Entry 3ZBM (X-ray diffraction, 1.87 A resolution); this record covers chain A.

== Chain A ==
Molecule: Copper-containing nitrite reductase
From: Ralstonia pickettii
Notes: EC 1.7.2.1
UniProtKB: E2STD2 (E2STD2_9RALS); residues 1-468 here correspond to UniProt positions 32-499 (UniProt number = residue number + 31)
Amino-acid sequence (468 residues; each row starts with the number of its first residue):
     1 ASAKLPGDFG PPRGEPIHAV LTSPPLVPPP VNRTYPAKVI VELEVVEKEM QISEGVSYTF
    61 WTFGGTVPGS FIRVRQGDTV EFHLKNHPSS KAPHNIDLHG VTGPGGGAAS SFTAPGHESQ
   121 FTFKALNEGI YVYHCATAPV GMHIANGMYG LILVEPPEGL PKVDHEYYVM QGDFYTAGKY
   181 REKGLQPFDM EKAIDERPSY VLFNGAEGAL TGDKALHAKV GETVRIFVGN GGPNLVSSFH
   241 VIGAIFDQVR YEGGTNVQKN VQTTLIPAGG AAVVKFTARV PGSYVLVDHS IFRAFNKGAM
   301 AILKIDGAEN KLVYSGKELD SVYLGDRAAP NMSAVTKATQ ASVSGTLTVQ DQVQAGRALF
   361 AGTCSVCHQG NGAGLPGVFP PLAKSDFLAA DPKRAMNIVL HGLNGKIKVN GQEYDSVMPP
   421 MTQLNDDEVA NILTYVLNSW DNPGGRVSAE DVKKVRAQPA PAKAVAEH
Not modelled in the structure: 1-4, 460-468
Differences from the reference sequence: conflict Ala-92 (Met123 in E2STD2)
Glycans and other covalent adducts: heme c (HEC) linked to Cys-364, Cys-367
Ion coordination: Cu ion site 1: His-94, Cys-135, His-143, Met-148; Cu ion site 2: His-99, His-134, His-289; heme c Fe: His-368, Met-418
Small-molecule neighbours: heme c (HEC): Thr-363, Val-366, His-368, Val-378, Phe-379, Pro-380, Pro-381, Leu-382, Ser-385, Phe-387, Leu-388, Ala-395, Ile-398, Val-399, Leu-403, Asn-404, Gly-405, Ile-407, Val-409, Tyr-414, Asp-415, Ser-416, Val-417, Met-418, Pro-419, Met-421, Leu-424, Ile-432, Leu-433

== Overview ==
Covalently linked heme c: at Cys-364. His-94, Cys-135, His-143 and Met-148 coordinate Cu ion site 1. The Cu
ion site 2 is built by His-99, His-134 and His-289.
Chain A is Copper-containing nitrite reductase (Ralstonia pickettii); the structure, Structure of M92A variant
of three-domain heme-Cu nitrite reductase from Ralstonia pickettii, was determined by X-ray diffraction (same
publication as 2YQB, 3ZIY and 4AX3).
